Entry 1XU1 (X-ray diffraction, 1.90 A resolution); this record covers chains A and T of the 6 polymer chains in the assembly.

# Chain A
Name: Tumor necrosis factor ligand superfamily member 13
Organism: Mus musculus
Notes: fragment: TNF domain of murine APRIL
Reference sequence: Q9D777 (TNF13_MOUSE); residues 104-241 here = UniProt positions 104-241
Chain sequence (138 residues; row label = number of the first residue in the row):
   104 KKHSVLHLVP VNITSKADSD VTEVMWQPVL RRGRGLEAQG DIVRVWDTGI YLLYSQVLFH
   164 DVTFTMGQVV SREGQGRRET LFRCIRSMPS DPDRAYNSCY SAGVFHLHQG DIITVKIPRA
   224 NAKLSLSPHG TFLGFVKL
Unresolved in the structure: 104
UniProt features mapped onto this chain:
  - glycosylation: N115 (N-linked (GlcNAc...) asparagine)
Disulfides: C187-C202
Bound ions: Ni2+: H106 (shared with 1 residue of chain B; 1 residue of chain D)

# Chain T
Name: Tumor necrosis factor receptor superfamily member 13B
Organism: Homo sapiens
Notes: fragment: taci crd2
Reference sequence: O14836 (TR13B_HUMAN); numbering as in UniProt (aligned over 68-109)
Chain sequence (42 residues; row label = number of the first residue in the row):
    68 SLSCRKEQGK FYDHLLRDCI SCASICGQHP KQCAYFCENK LR
Unresolved in the structure: 68-70
UniProt features mapped onto this chain:
  - natural variant: C104 (C104R: In CVID2 and IGAD2)
Disulfides: C71-C86, C89-C100, C93-C104

# Interface between chain A and chain T
Residue-residue contacts - 10 pairs, chain A then chain T:
  H163(A) with D85(T)
  D196(A) with S88(T), hydrogen bond (side chain-backbone); S91(T), hydrogen bond
  R197(A) with S91(T), hydrogen bond (side chain-backbone); I92(T); Q95(T), hydrogen bond
  Y199(A) with L83(T), hydrophobic; D85(T), hydrogen bond; I87(T)
  H232(A) with R84(T)
Also at the interface, not in a pair above, chain A (6 interface residues in all): D194

# Summary
6 residues of chain A and 8 residues of chain T are in contact; the contacts include 5 hydrogen bonds. Polar
pairs include D196(A)-S88(T), D196(A)-S91(T) and R197(A)-S91(T).
Chain A is Tumor necrosis factor ligand superfamily member 13 (Mus musculus) and chain T is Tumor necrosis
factor receptor superfamily member 13B (Homo sapiens); the structure, The crystal structure of APRIL bound to
TACI, was determined by X-ray diffraction, deposited together with 1XU2.
